PDB entry 5TM9 | X-ray diffraction, 2.50 A resolution | chains A and B of the 4 polymer chains in the assembly

# Chain A (and B)
Name: Estrogen receptor
From: Homo sapiens
Notes: fragment: ligand-binding domain; chain B of this document is another copy of the same molecule, construct and numbering; everything in this record applies to it too
UniProt: P03372 (ESR1_HUMAN), isoform P03372-3; residues 298-554 here correspond to UniProt positions 125-381 (UniProt number = residue number - 173)
Chain sequence (257 residues; numbered 298 to 554; the number before each row is that of its first residue):
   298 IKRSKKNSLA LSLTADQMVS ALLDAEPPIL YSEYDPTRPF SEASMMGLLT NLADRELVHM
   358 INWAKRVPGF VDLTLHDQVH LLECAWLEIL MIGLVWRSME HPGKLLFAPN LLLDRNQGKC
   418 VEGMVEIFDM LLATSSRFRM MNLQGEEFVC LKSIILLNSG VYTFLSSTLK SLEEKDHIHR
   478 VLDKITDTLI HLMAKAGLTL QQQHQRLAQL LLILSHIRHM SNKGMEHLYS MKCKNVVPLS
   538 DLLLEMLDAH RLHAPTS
Not modelled in the structure: 298-304, 462-469, 528-554 (chain B: 298-304, 333-335, 461-471, 530-554)
Construct notes: engineered mutation S537 (Tyr364 in P03372)
Ligand contacts:
  - 7KL (3-{4-[(1S,4S,6R)-6-[(3-chlorophenoxy)sulfonyl]-3-(4-hydroxyphenyl)-7-oxabicyclo[2.2.1]hept-2-en-2-yl]phenyl}prop-2-enoic acid), molecule 1: E330, Y331, D332, P333, R335, P336, F337, S338, S341, M342, L345, N407, L408, L410, Q414
  - 7KL, molecule 2: Y331, F337, Q414
  - 7KL, molecule 3: M343, L346, T347, A350, E353, W383, L384, L387, M388, L391, R394, F404, M421, I424, L428, G521, H524, L525

# Chain A / chain B interface
Residue-residue contacts (52; chain A residue first):
  R434(A) - Y459(B)  hydrogen bond
  R434(A) - H476(B)
  I451(A) - L509(B)  hydrophobic
  N455(A) - L509(B)
  N455(A) - H513(B)  hydrogen bond (backbone-side chain)
  V458(A) - H513(B)
  Y459(A) - A430(B)
  Y459(A) - R434(B)  hydrogen bond
  Y459(A) - I510(B)  hydrophobic
  Y459(A) - H513(B)
  T460(A) - M427(B)
  H476(A) - R434(B)
  D480(A) - Q502(B)
  D480(A) - Q506(B)  hydrogen bond
  T483(A) - H501(B)
  T483(A) - A505(B)
  D484(A) - Q498(B)  hydrogen bond
  D484(A) - H501(B)  salt bridge
  D484(A) - Q502(B)  hydrogen bond
  I487(A) - H501(B)
  Q498(A) - D484(B)  hydrogen bond
  H501(A) - T483(B)
  H501(A) - I487(B)
  H501(A) - H501(B)  hydrogen bond
  H501(A) - L504(B)
  Q502(A) - D480(B)
  Q502(A) - D484(B)  hydrogen bond
  L504(A) - H501(B)
  A505(A) - T483(B)
  A505(A) - L508(B)  hydrophobic
  Q506(A) - D480(B)  hydrogen bond
  L508(A) - A505(B)  hydrophobic
  L509(A) - I451(B)  hydrophobic
  L509(A) - N455(B)
  I510(A) - Y459(B)
  L511(A) - L509(B)  hydrophobic
  L511(A) - S512(B)
  S512(A) - L511(B)  hydrogen bond (side chain-backbone)
  S512(A) - S512(B)  hydrogen bond
  S512(A) - R515(B)
  H513(A) - N455(B)  hydrogen bond (side chain-backbone)
  H513(A) - V458(B)
  H513(A) - Y459(B)
  H513(A) - R515(B)
  R515(A) - S512(B)
  R515(A) - H513(B)
  R515(A) - H516(B)  hydrogen bond
  H516(A) - R515(B)  hydrogen bond
  H516(A) - N519(B)  hydrogen bond
  N519(A) - H516(B)  hydrogen bond
  N519(A) - N519(B)
  E523(A) - E523(B)
Other interface residues (no listed pair), chain A (31 interface residues in all): A430, S456, L479, L497
Other interface residues (no listed pair), chain B (32 interface residues in all): S456, L479, L497, Q500

# In short
Chain A and chain B form an interface of 31 and 32 residues respectively; the contacts include 17 hydrogen
bonds and 1 salt bridge. Polar pairs include D484(A)-H501(B), R434(A)-Y459(B) and N455(A)-H513(B). Ligands of
chain A: 3 copies of compound 7KL.
Chain A and chain B are both Estrogen receptor (Homo sapiens); the structure, Crystal Structure of the
ER-alpha Ligand-binding Domain (Y537S) in Complex with the OBHS-ASC Analog,
(E)-3-(4-((1R,4S,6R)-6-((3-chlorophenoxy)sulfonyl)-3-(4-hydroxyphenyl)-7-oxabicyclo[2.2.1]hept-2-en-2-yl)phenyl)acrylic
acid, was determined by X-ray diffraction together with 5KR9, 5KRA, 5KRC, 5KRF, 5KRH, 5KRI and 43 further
entries from the same study.
